Entry 7V2P (electron microscopy, 3.30 A resolution); this record covers chains A and Q of the 22 polymer chains in the assembly.

[Chain A]
Molecule: 16s ribosomal RNA
Source organism: Thermus thermophilus HB8
Sequence (1522 nucleotides; numbered 1 to 1522; the number before each row is that of its first residue):
     1 UUUGUUGGAG AGUUUGAUCC UGGCUCAGGG UGAACGCUGG CGGCGUGCCU AAGACAUGCA
    61 AGUCGUGCGG GCCGCGGGGU UUUACUCCGU GGUCAGCGGC GGACGGGUGA GUAACGCGUG
   121 GGUGACCUAC CCGGAAGAGG GGGACAACCC GGGGAAACUC GGGCUAAUCC CCCAUGUGGA
   181 CCCGCCCCUU GGGGUGUGUC CAAAGGGCUU UGCCCGCUUC CGGAUGGGCC CGCGUCCCAU
   241 CAGCUAGUUG GUGGGGUAAU GGCCCACCAA GGCGACGACG GGUAGCCGGU CUGAGAGGAU
   301 GGCCGGCCAC AGGGGCACUG AGACACGGGC CCCACUCCUA CGGGAGGCAG CAGUUAGGAA
   361 UCUUCCGCAA UGGGCGCAAG CCUGACGGAG CGACGCCGCU UGGAGGAAGA AGCCCUUCGG
   421 GGUGUAAACU CCUGAACCCG GGACGAAACC CCCGACGAGG GGACUGACGG UACCGGGGUA
   481 AUAGCGCCGG CCAACUCCGU GCCAGCAGCC GCGGUAAUAC GGAGGGCGCG AGCGUUACCC
   541 GGAUUCACUG GGCGUAAAGG GCGUGUAGGC GGCCUGGGGC GUCCCAUGUG AAAGACCACG
   601 GCUCAACCGU GGGGGAGCGU GGGAUACGCU CAGGCUAGAC GGUGGGAGAG GGUGGUGGAA
   661 UUCCCGGAGU AGCGGUGAAA UGCGCAGAUA CCGGGAGGAA CGCCGAUGGC GAAGGCAGCC
   721 ACCUGGUCCA CCCGUGACGC UGAGGCGCGA AAGCGUGGGG AGCAAACCGG AUUAGAUACC
   781 CGGGUAGUCC ACGCCCUAAA CGAUGCGCGC UAGGUCUCUG GGUCUCCUGG GGGCCGAAGC
   841 UAACGCGUUA AGCGCGCCGC CUGGGGAGUA CGGCCGCAAG GCUGAAACUC AAAGGAAUUG
   901 ACGGGGGCCC GCACAAGCGG UGGAGCAUGU GGUUUAAUUC GAAGCAACGC GAAGAACCUU
   961 ACCAGGCCUU GACAUGCUAG GGAACCCGGG UGAAAGCCUG GGGUGCCCCG CGAGGGGAGC
  1021 CCUAGCACAG GUGCUGCAUG GCCGUCGUCA GCUCGUGCCG UGAGGUGUUG GGUUAAGUCC
  1081 CGCAACGAGC GCAACCCCCG CCGUUAGUUG CCAGCGGUUC GGCCGGGCAC UCUAACGGGA
  1141 CUGCCCGCGA AAGCGGGAGG AAGGAGGGGA CGACGUCUGG UCAGCAUGGC CCUUACGGCC
  1201 UGGGCGACAC ACGUGCUACA AUGCCCACUA CAAAGCGAUG CCACCCGGCA ACGGGGAGCU
  1261 AAUCGCAAAA AGGUGGGCCC AGUUCGGAUU GGGGUCUGCA ACCCGACCCC AUGAAGCCGG
  1321 AAUCGCUAGU AAUCGCGGAU CAGCCAUGCC GCGGUGAAUA CGUUCCCGGG CCUUGUACAC
  1381 ACCGCCCGUC ACGCCAUGGG AGCGGGCUCU ACCCGAAGUC GCCGGGAGCC UACGGGCAGG
  1441 CGCCGAGGGU AGGGCCCGUG ACUGGGGCGA AGUCGUAACA AGGUAGCUGU ACCGGAAGGU
  1501 GCGGCUGGAU CACCUCCUUU CU
Not modelled in the structure: 1-5, 773-776, 1380-1484, 1509-1522
From the paper describing this entry:
  - mutagenesis - A901G: decreased catalytic activity

[Chain Q]
Name: 30S ribosomal protein S17
Source organism: Thermus thermophilus HB8
UniProt: P0DOY7 (RS17_THET8); residue numbers follow UniProt; this construct covers 1-105
Chain sequence (105 residues; row label = number of the first residue in the row):
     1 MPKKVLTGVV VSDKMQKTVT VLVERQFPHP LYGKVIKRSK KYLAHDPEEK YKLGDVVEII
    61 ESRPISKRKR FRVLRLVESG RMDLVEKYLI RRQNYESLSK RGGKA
Not modelled in the structure: 1, 102-105

[Interface between chain A and chain Q]
Contacting residue pairs - 91 pairs, chain A then chain Q:
  G121(A) with Pro2(Q), hydrogen bond to the sugar; Glu61(Q), hydrogen bond to the base
  G122(A) with Pro2(Q), phosphate contact; Lys3(Q), sugar contact
  A125(A) with Arg63(Q), salt bridge to the phosphate; Pro64(Q), base contact
  U190(A) with Lys3(Q), hydrogen bond to the base; Ser62(Q), hydrogen bond to the base; Arg63(Q), hydrogen bond to the base; Arg72(Q), hydrogen bond to the base
  G191(A) with Arg63(Q), base contact
  C230(A) with Pro64(Q), sugar contact; Arg70(Q), hydrogen bond to the phosphate
  C231(A) with Glu61(Q), sugar contact; Arg70(Q), salt bridge to the phosphate; Phe71(Q), sugar contact
  G232(A) with Lys4(Q), sugar contact; Lys40(Q), salt bridge to the phosphate; Tyr42(Q), phosphate contact
  C233(A) with Arg25(Q), salt bridge to the phosphate; Lys40(Q), salt bridge to the phosphate
  G234(A) with Arg25(Q), salt bridge to the phosphate
  U240(A) with Lys100(Q), salt bridge to the phosphate
  A242(A) with Leu98(Q), sugar contact; Ser99(Q), sugar contact; Lys100(Q), phosphate contact; Arg101(Q), salt bridge to the phosphate
  G243(A) with Ser99(Q), hydrogen bond to the phosphate; Lys100(Q), hydrogen bond to the phosphate; Arg101(Q), hydrogen bond to the phosphate
  U249(A) with Met15(Q), hydrogen bond to the sugar; Leu43(Q), sugar contact; Lys67(Q), salt bridge to the phosphate
  G250(A) with Met15(Q), sugar contact; Gln16(Q), hydrogen bond to the sugar; Thr18(Q), hydrogen bond to the phosphate; Ser66(Q), hydrogen bond to the phosphate; Lys67(Q), hydrogen bond to the phosphate; Arg68(Q), hydrogen bond to the phosphate; Lys69(Q), phosphate contact
  G251(A) with Gln16(Q), sugar contact; Lys17(Q), hydrogen bond to the phosphate; Ile65(Q), phosphate contact; Ser66(Q), phosphate contact; Lys69(Q), salt bridge to the phosphate
  U260(A) with Arg63(Q), hydrogen bond to the phosphate; Pro64(Q), hydrogen bond to the sugar
  G261(A) with Arg63(Q), salt bridge to the phosphate; Pro64(Q), sugar contact; Ile65(Q), phosphate contact; Ser66(Q), hydrogen bond to the sugar; Lys67(Q), sugar contact
  G262(A) with Ile65(Q), phosphate contact; Lys67(Q), sugar contact
  C263(A) with Lys67(Q), salt bridge to the phosphate
  G271(A) with Lys14(Q), sugar contact; Met15(Q), hydrogen bond to the sugar
  G272(A) with Ser12(Q), hydrogen bond to the phosphate; Met15(Q), sugar contact; Arg68(Q), phosphate contact
  C273(A) with Lys41(Q), salt bridge to the phosphate; Leu43(Q), phosphate contact; Arg68(Q), salt bridge to the phosphate
  G274(A) with Lys41(Q), salt bridge to the phosphate; Arg92(Q), salt bridge to the phosphate; Tyr95(Q), base contact
  A275(A) with Arg92(Q), salt bridge to the phosphate; Tyr95(Q), hydrogen bond to the phosphate; Leu98(Q), base contact
  C276(A) with Arg38(Q), base contact; Ser39(Q), hydrogen bond to the base; Arg91(Q), base contact
  C548(A) with Leu31(Q), base contact; Tyr32(Q), sugar contact
  U566(A) with Asn94(Q), hydrogen bond to the sugar
  A567(A) with Ile90(Q), sugar contact; Arg91(Q), sugar contact; Asn94(Q), hydrogen bond to the sugar
  G568(A) with Lys87(Q), salt bridge to the phosphate
  G569(A) with Lys34(Q), hydrogen bond to the phosphate
  C570(A) with Lys34(Q), salt bridge to the phosphate
  G619(A) with Pro2(Q), sugar contact
  U620(A) with Pro2(Q), sugar contact
  C631(A) with Arg81(Q), salt bridge to the phosphate
  G744(A) with Asn94(Q), hydrogen bond to the base; Ser97(Q), hydrogen bond to the base; Leu98(Q), sugar contact
  G745(A) with Ser97(Q), sugar contact
  G873(A) with Arg101(Q), hydrogen bond to the sugar
  C874(A) with Lys100(Q), sugar contact; Arg101(Q), salt bridge to the phosphate
Also at the interface, not in a pair above, chain A (47 interface residues in all): U123, A239, U248, U252, A269, G297, U630, A743
Also at the interface, not in a pair above, chain Q (46 interface residues in all): Thr20, Lys37, His45

[Overview]
47 residues of chain A face 46 of chain Q across their interface, with 30 hydrogen bonds and 21 salt bridges.
Polar contacts include G121(A)-Glu61(Q), U190(A)-Lys3(Q) and U190(A)-Ser62(Q). The paper reports that A901G of
chain A reduces catalytic activity.
Here chain A is 16s ribosomal RNA and chain Q is 30S ribosomal protein S17, both from Thermus thermophilus
HB8. Entry 7V2P (T.thermophilus 30S ribosome with KsgA, class K5) was determined by electron microscopy,
deposited together with 7V2L, 7V2M, 7V2N, 7V2O and 7V2Q.
